Entry 2X4T (X-ray diffraction, 2.30 A resolution); this record covers chains D and F of the 3 polymer chains in the assembly.

[Chain D]
Protein: HLA class I histocompatibility antigen, a-2.1
From: Homo sapiens
Reference sequence: P01892 (1A02_HUMAN); residues 1-275 here correspond to UniProt positions 25-299 (UniProt number = residue number + 24)
Amino-acid sequence (275 residues; each row starts with the number of its first residue):
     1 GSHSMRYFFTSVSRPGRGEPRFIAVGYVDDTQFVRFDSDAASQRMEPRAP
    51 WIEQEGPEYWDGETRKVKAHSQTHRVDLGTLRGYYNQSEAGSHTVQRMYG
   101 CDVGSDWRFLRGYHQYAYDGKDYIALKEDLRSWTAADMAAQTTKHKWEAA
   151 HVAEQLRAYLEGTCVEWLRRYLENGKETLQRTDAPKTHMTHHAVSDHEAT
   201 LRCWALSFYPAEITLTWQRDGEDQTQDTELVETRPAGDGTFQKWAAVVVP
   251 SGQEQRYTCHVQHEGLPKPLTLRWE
Disulfides: Cys101-Cys164, Cys203-Cys259

[Chain F]
Protein: 65 kDa phosphoprotein
Notes: fragment: epitope, residues 495-503
Reference sequence: P06725 (PP65_HCMVA); residues 1-9 here correspond to UniProt positions 495-503 (UniProt number = residue number + 494)
Amino-acid sequence (9 residues; numbered 1 to 9; the number before each row is that of its first residue):
     1 NLVXMVATV
Modified residues: PRW ((2R,3R)-4-amino-2,3-dihydroxybutanoic acid) at position 4

[Chain D / chain F interface]
Contacting residue pairs - 42 pairs, chain D then chain F:
  Met5(D) - Asn1(F)
  Tyr7(D) - Asn1(F)  hydrogen bond (side chain-backbone)
  Tyr7(D) - Leu2(F)  hydrophobic
  Phe9(D) - Leu2(F)  hydrophobic
  Met45(D) - Leu2(F)  hydrophobic
  Glu63(D) - Asn1(F)
  Glu63(D) - Leu2(F)  hydrogen bond (side chain-backbone)
  Arg65(D) - PRW_4(F)
  Lys66(D) - Asn1(F)  hydrogen bond
  Lys66(D) - Leu2(F)  hydrogen bond (side chain-backbone)
  Lys66(D) - Val3(F)
  Lys66(D) - PRW_4(F)
  Val67(D) - Leu2(F)
  His70(D) - Val3(F)
  His70(D) - Val6(F)
  Thr73(D) - Val6(F)  hydrogen bond (side chain-backbone)
  Thr73(D) - Ala7(F)
  Thr73(D) - Thr8(F)
  Asp77(D) - Thr8(F)
  Asp77(D) - Val9(F)  hydrogen bond (side chain-backbone)
  Thr80(D) - Val9(F)
  Leu81(D) - Val9(F)  hydrophobic
  Tyr84(D) - Val9(F)  hydrogen bond (side chain-backbone)
  Arg97(D) - Val6(F)
  Arg97(D) - Ala7(F)
  Tyr99(D) - Leu2(F)
  Tyr99(D) - Val3(F)  hydrogen bond (side chain-backbone)
  Tyr116(D) - Val9(F)
  Thr143(D) - Val9(F)  hydrogen bond (side chain-backbone)
  Lys146(D) - Thr8(F)  hydrogen bond (side chain-backbone)
  Lys146(D) - Val9(F)
  Trp147(D) - Ala7(F)
  Trp147(D) - Thr8(F)  hydrogen bond (side chain-backbone)
  Val152(D) - Ala7(F)  hydrophobic
  Gln155(D) - Met5(F)
  Leu156(D) - Met5(F)
  Tyr159(D) - Asn1(F)  hydrogen bond (side chain-backbone)
  Tyr159(D) - Leu2(F)
  Tyr159(D) - Val3(F)  hydrophobic
  Thr163(D) - Asn1(F)
  Trp167(D) - Asn1(F)
  Tyr171(D) - Asn1(F)  hydrogen bond (side chain-backbone)
Also at the interface, not in a pair above, chain D (31 interface residues in all): Tyr59, Ala69, Val76, Tyr123

[In short]
The interface between chain D and chain F involves 31 residues on one side and 9 on the other; the contacts
include 13 hydrogen bonds. Among the polar pairs are Tyr7(D)-Asn1(F), Glu63(D)-Leu2(F) and Lys66(D)-Asn1(F).
Chain D is HLA class I histocompatibility antigen, a-2.1 (Homo sapiens) and chain F is 65 kDa phosphoprotein;
the structure, Crystal structure of MHC CLass I HLA-A2.1 bound to a Peiodate- cleavable peptide, was
determined by X-ray diffraction (same publication as 2X4P and 2X4Q).
